Entry 5B5P (X-ray diffraction, 1.60 A resolution); this record covers chain A.

== Chain A ==
Name: Collagenase 3
Source organism: Homo sapiens
Notes: EC 3.4.24.-; fragment: catalytic domain, residues 103-274
Reference sequence: P45452 (MMP13_HUMAN); residue numbers follow UniProt; this construct covers 103-274
Chain sequence (172 residues; row label = number of the first residue in the row):
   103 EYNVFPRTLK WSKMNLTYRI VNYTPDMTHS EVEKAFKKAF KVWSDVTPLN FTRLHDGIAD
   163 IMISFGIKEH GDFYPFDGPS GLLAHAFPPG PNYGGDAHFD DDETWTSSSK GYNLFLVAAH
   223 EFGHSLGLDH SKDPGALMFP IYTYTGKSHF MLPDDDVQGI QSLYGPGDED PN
Not modelled in the structure: 103, 249-250, 273-274
Bound ions: Ca2+ site 1: Asp128, Asp203, Glu205; Ca2+ site 2: Asp162, Asn194, Gly196, Asp198; Zn2+ site 1: His172, Asp174, His187, His200; Ca2+ site 3: Asp179, Gly180, Ser182, Leu184, Asp202, Glu205; Zn2+ site 2: His222, His226, His232 (together with 4-oxo-N-)
Ligand contacts: 4-oxo-N-: Leu185, Ala186, His187, Leu218, Val219, His222, Glu223, His226, His232, Gly237, Ala238, Leu239, Phe241, Pro242, Ile243, Tyr244, Thr245, Tyr246, Thr247, Gly248, Phe252, Met253, Pro255
UniProt features mapped onto this chain:
  - active site: Glu223
  - binding site (Ca(2+)): Asp128, Asp162, Asp179, Gly180, Ser182, Leu184, Asn194, Gly196, Asp198, Asp202, Asp203, Glu205
  - binding site (Zn(2+)): His172, Asp174, His187, His200, His222, His226, His232, Met240
  - glycosylation (N-linked (GlcNAc...) asparagine): Asn117, Asn152
  - natural variant: Trp207 (W207G: In MDST), His232 (H232N: In MANDP1)
  - mutagenesis: Glu223 (E223A: Abolishes enzyme activity)

== In short ==
Chain A binds 4-oxo-N-. The Ca2+ site 1 is built by Asp128, Asp203 and Glu205. The Ca2+ site 2 is built by
Asp162, Asn194, Gly196 and Asp198. UniProt lists active-site residue Glu223, 12 Ca2+-binding residues, 8
Zn2+-binding residues and one mutagenesis site.
Chain A is Collagenase 3 (Homo sapiens); the structure, Crystal structure of the catalytic domain of MMP-13
complexed with
4-oxo-N-(3-(2-(1H-1,2,4-triazol-3-ylsulfanyl)ethoxy)benzyl)-3,4-dihydroquinazoline-2-carboxamide, was
determined by X-ray diffraction together with 5B5O from the same study.
